5ZJE - chains C and D of the 4 polymer chains in the assembly; structure by X-ray diffraction, 2.93 A resolution.

== Chain C (and D) ==
Molecule: L-lactate dehydrogenase A chain
Source organism: Homo sapiens
Notes: EC 1.1.1.27; chain D of this document is another copy of the same molecule, construct and numbering; everything in this record applies to it too
UniProt: P00338 (LDHA_HUMAN); residues 1-331 here correspond to UniProt positions 2-332 (UniProt number = residue number + 1)
Chain sequence (337 residues; numbered -5 to 331; the number before each row is that of its first residue; numbers below 1 keep their minus sign (His-5 is residue -5)):
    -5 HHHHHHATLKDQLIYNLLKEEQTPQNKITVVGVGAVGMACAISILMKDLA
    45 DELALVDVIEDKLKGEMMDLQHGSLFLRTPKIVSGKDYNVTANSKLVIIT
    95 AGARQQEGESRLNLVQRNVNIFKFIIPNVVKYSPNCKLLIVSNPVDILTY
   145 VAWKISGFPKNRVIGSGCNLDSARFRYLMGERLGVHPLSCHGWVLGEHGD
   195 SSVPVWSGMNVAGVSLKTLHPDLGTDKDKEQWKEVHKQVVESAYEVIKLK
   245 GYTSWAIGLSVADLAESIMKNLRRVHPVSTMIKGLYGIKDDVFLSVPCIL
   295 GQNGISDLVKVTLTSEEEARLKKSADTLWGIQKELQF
Not modelled in the structure: -5 to 0
Sequence notes: expression tag (-5 to 0)
UniProt features mapped onto this chain:
  - active site: His192 (Proton acceptor)
  - binding site (NAD(+)): Arg98, Asn137
  - binding site (substrate): Arg105, Asn137, Arg168, Thr247
  - modified residue: Ala1 (N-acetylalanine), Lys4 (N6-acetyllysine), Tyr9 (Phosphotyrosine), Lys13 (N6-acetyllysine), Thr17 (Phosphothreonine), Lys56 (N6-acetyllysine), Lys80 (N6-acetyllysine), Lys117 (N6-acetyllysine), Lys125 (N6-acetyllysine), Lys223 (N6-acetyllysine), Lys231 (N6-acetyllysine), Tyr238 (Phosphotyrosine), Lys242 (N6-acetyllysine), Thr308 (Phosphothreonine), Ser309 (Phosphoserine), Lys317 (N6-acetyllysine), Thr321 (Phosphothreonine)
  - cross-link: Lys56 (Glycyl lysine isopeptide (Lys-Gly) (interchain with G-Cter in SUMO2))
From the paper describing this entry:
  - binding site for malonate ion: Arg105, Asn137, Arg168, His192, Thr247

== Chain C / chain D interface ==
Residue-residue contacts (100; chain C residue first):
  Thr2(C) with Glu224(D)
  Leu3(C) with Leu213(D), hydrophobic; His214(D); Glu224(D), hydrogen bond (backbone-side chain); Trp226(D)
  Lys4(C) with Arg176(D); Leu177(D)
  Gln6(C) with Leu213(D)
  Leu7(C) with Leu210(D), hydrophobic
  Ile8(C) with Leu177(D)
  Met32(C) with Trp249(D)
  Ser37(C) with Met40(D)
  Met40(C) with Met40(D), hydrophobic; Leu253(D), hydrophobic
  Lys41(C) with Met40(D)
  Asp55(C) with Leu243(D)
  Lys56(C) with Leu243(D); Lys244(D)
  Lys58(C) with Leu243(D)
  Gly59(C) with Leu243(D); Lys244(D)
  Glu60(C) with Lys244(D), salt bridge; Trp249(D), hydrogen bond
  Met62(C) with Val240(D), hydrophobic; Leu243(D), hydrophobic
  Asp63(C) with Lys244(D), salt bridge; Thr247(D); Ser248(D), hydrogen bond (side chain-backbone); Trp249(D), hydrogen bond (side chain-backbone); Ala250(D), hydrogen bond (side chain-backbone)
  Leu64(C) with Trp249(D)
  Gln65(C) with Tyr171(D), hydrogen bond
  His66(C) with Arg168(D), hydrogen bond; Ser236(D); Val240(D); Ala250(D)
  Gly67(C) with Ala250(D)
  Ser68(C) with Tyr171(D); Pro181(D)
  Leu69(C) with Ala167(D), hydrophobic; Arg170(D); Pro181(D); Leu182(D), hydrophobic
  Phe70(C) with Ala167(D), hydrophobic; Leu253(D), hydrophobic; Ser254(D); Asp257(D)
  Leu71(C) with His180(D); Leu253(D), hydrophobic
  Arg72(C) with Leu182(D)
  Ala167(C) with Leu69(D), hydrophobic; Phe70(D), hydrophobic
  Arg168(C) with His66(D), hydrogen bond
  Arg170(C) with Leu69(D)
  Tyr171(C) with Gln65(D), hydrogen bond; His66(D); Ser68(D)
  Arg176(C) with Lys4(D)
  Leu177(C) with Lys4(D)
  Val179(C) with Ile8(D), hydrophobic
  His180(C) with Ser68(D); Leu71(D)
  Pro181(C) with Leu69(D)
  Leu182(C) with Leu69(D); Arg72(D)
  Val205(C) with Leu7(D), hydrophobic
  Val208(C) with Leu7(D), hydrophobic
  Leu210(C) with Leu3(D), hydrophobic; Leu7(D), hydrophobic
  Leu213(C) with Leu7(D), hydrophobic
  His214(C) with Leu3(D)
  Leu217(C) with Leu3(D), hydrophobic
  Glu224(C) with Thr2(D); Leu3(D), hydrogen bond (side chain-backbone)
  Val240(C) with Gly59(D); Met62(D), hydrophobic; His66(D)
  Leu243(C) with Asp55(D); Lys56(D); Lys58(D); Gly59(D)
  Lys244(C) with Gly59(D); Glu60(D), salt bridge; Asp63(D), salt bridge
  Thr247(C) with Asp63(D)
  Ser248(C) with Asp63(D), hydrogen bond (backbone-side chain)
  Trp249(C) with Met32(D); Ile36(D), hydrophobic; Glu60(D), hydrogen bond; Asp63(D), hydrogen bond (backbone-side chain); Leu64(D), hydrophobic; Trp249(D), hydrophobic
  Ala250(C) with Asp63(D); His66(D)
  Leu253(C) with Met40(D), hydrophobic; Gly67(D); Phe70(D), hydrophobic; Leu71(D), hydrophobic
  Ser254(C) with Phe70(D)
  Asp257(C) with Phe70(D)
Also at the interface, not in a pair above, chain C (61 interface residues in all): Ile36, Pro74, Leu164, Trp226, Ser236, Glu239, Tyr246, Ile251
Also at the interface, not in a pair above, chain D (58 interface residues in all): Ala1, Gln6, Ser37, Leu164, Val179, Val205, Val208, Glu239, Tyr246

== Overview ==
Chain C and chain D form an interface of 61 and 58 residues respectively, with 13 hydrogen bonds and 4 salt
bridges. Polar contacts include Glu60(C)-Lys244(D), Asp63(C)-Lys244(D) and Leu3(C)-Glu224(D). The paper
reports a binding site for malonate ion at Arg105(C), Asn137(C) and Arg168(C) among others.
Both chains are L-lactate dehydrogenase A chain (Homo sapiens). Entry 5ZJE (LDHA-mla) was determined by X-ray
diffraction, deposited together with 5ZJD and 5ZJF.
